Entry 6V01 (electron microscopy, 3.90 A resolution); this record covers chains B and J of the 12 polymer chains in the assembly.

Chain B:
Name: Calmodulin-1
Organism: Homo sapiens
Reference sequence: P0DP23 (CALM1_HUMAN); residue numbers follow UniProt; this construct covers 1-149
Chain sequence (149 residues; numbered 1 to 149; the number before each row is that of its first residue):
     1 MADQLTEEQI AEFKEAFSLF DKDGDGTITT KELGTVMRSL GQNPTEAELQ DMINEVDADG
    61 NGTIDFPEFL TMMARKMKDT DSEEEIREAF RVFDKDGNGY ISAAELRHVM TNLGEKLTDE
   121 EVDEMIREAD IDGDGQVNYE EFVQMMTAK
Not modelled in the structure: 1-5
Swiss-Prot annotation at these positions:
  - binding site (Ca(2+)): Asp21, Asp23, Asp25, Thr27, Glu32, Asp57, Asp59, Asn61, Thr63, Glu68, Asp94, Asp96, Asn98, Tyr100, Glu105, Asp130, Asp132, Asp134, Gln136, Glu141
  - modified residue: Ala2 (N-acetylalanine), Lys22 (N6-acetyllysine), Thr45 (Phosphothreonine), Ser82 (Phosphoserine), Lys95 (N6-acetyllysine), Tyr100 (Phosphotyrosine), Ser102 (Phosphoserine), Thr111 (Phosphothreonine), Lys116 (N6,N6,N6-trimethyllysine), Tyr139 (Phosphotyrosine)
  - cross-link: Lys22 (Glycyl lysine isopeptide (Lys-Gly) (interchain with G-Cter in SUMO2))
  - natural variant: Asn54 (N54I: In CPVT4), Phe90 (F90L: In LQT14), Asn98 (N98S: In CPVT4), Asp130 (D130G: In LQT14), Glu141 (E141G: In LQT14; E141V: In LQT14), Phe142 (F142L: In LQT14)
Small-molecule neighbours: Ca2+ (CA): Asp59, Gly60, Asn61, Gly62, Thr63, Ile64

Chain J:
Name: Potassium voltage-gated channel subfamily KQT member 1
Organism: Homo sapiens
Reference sequence: P51787 (KCNQ1_HUMAN); residue numbers follow UniProt; this construct covers 76-620
Chain sequence (557 residues; row label = number of the first residue in the row):
    75 MASDLGPRPP VSLDPRVSIY STRRPVLART HVQGRVYNFL ERPTGWKCFV YHFAVFLIVL
   135 VCLIFSVLST IEQYAALATG TLFWMEIVLV VFFGTEYVVR LWSAGCRSKY VGLWGRLRFA
   195 RKPISIIDLI VVVASMVVLC VGSKGQVFAT SAIRGIRFLQ ILRMLHVDRQ GGTWRLLGSV
   255 VFIHRQELIT TLYIGFLGLI FSSYFVYLAE KDAVNESGRV EFGSYADALW WGVVTVTTIG
   315 YGDKVPQTWV GKTIASCFSV FAISFFALPA GILGSGFALK VQQKQRQKHF NRQIPAAASL
   375 IQTAWRCYAA ENPDSSTWKI YIRKAPRSHT LLSPSPKPKK SVVVKKKKFK LDKDNGVTPG
   435 EKMLTVPHIT CDPPEERRLD HFSVDGYDSS VRKSPTLLEV SMPHFMRTNS FAEDLDLEGE
   495 TLLTPITHIS QLREHHRATI KVIRRMQYFV AKKKFQQARK PYDVRDVIEQ YSQGHLNLMV
   555 RIKELQRRLD QSIGKPSLFI SVSEKSKDRG SNTIGARLNR VEDKVTQLDQ RLALITDMLH
   615 QLLSLHSNSL EVLFQGP
Not modelled in the structure: 75-103, 219-224, 388-505, 538-541, 563-631
Construct notes: initiating methionine (75); expression tag (621-631)
Swiss-Prot annotation at these positions:
  - region: Met238 to Gly246 (Interaction with KCNE3), Ala370 to Tyr382 (Interaction with CALM), Lys515 to Phe529 (Interaction with CALM), Pro535 to Leu572 (Interaction with KCNE1 C-terminus), Ile588 to Leu616 (Interaction with AKAP9), Gly589 to His620 (C-terminal assembly domain (tetramerization))
  - binding site (a 1,2-diacyl-sn-glycero-3-phospho-(1D-myo-inositol-4,5-bisphosphate)): Gln244
  - modified residue (Phosphoserine): Ser407, Ser409
  - glycosylation: Asn289 (N-linked (GlcNAc...) asparagine)
  - natural variant: Tyr111 (Y111C: In LQT1; uncertain significance), Glu115 (E115G: In LQT1), Pro117 (P117L: In LQT1; uncertain significance), Cys122 (C122Y: In LQT1), Phe127 (F127L: In LQT1; uncertain significance), Val133 (V133I: In LQT1), Leu134 (L134P: In LQT1; uncertain significance), Cys136 (C136F: In LQT1), Leu137 (L137F: In LQT1; uncertain significance), Ser140 (S140G: In ATFB3), Thr144 (T144A: In LQT1; uncertain significance), Glu146 (E146K: In LQT1; uncertain significance), 154 further natural variant entries in UniProt
  - mutagenesis: Arg231 (R231A: Strongly inhibits SLC5A3 transporter activity), Val324 (V324L: Has a voltage-gated potassium channel activity. Inhibition of voltage-gated potassium channel activity by KCNE4), Lys326 (K326R: Has a voltage-gated potassium channel activity. Disrupts KCNE4-mediated voltage-gated potassium channel activity inhibition), Thr327 (T327V: Has a voltage-gated potassium channel activity. Disrupts KCNE4-mediated voltage-gated potassium channel activity inhibition), Ile328 (I328L: Has a voltage-gated potassium channel activity. Inhibition of voltage-gated potassium channel activity by KCNE4), Ser338 (S338C: Inhibits voltage-gated potassium channel activity), Phe340 (F340C: Inhibits voltage-gated potassium channel activity), Ile375 (I375D: Reduced protein expression, probably due to misfolding and proteasomal degradation. No detectable electrophysiological activity. Reduced electrophysiological activity in the presence of KCNE1), Val516 (V516D: Reduced protein expression, probably due to misfolding and proteasomal degradation. Significantly reduced electrophysiological activity ...), Lys526 (K526N: Decreased interaction with PIP2 and calmodulin/CALM in the presence of calcium. Insensitive to gating modulation by calcified CALM. Impaired IKS current ...), Lys527 (K527N: Decreased interaction with PIP2 and calmodulin/CALM in the presence of calcium. Decreased interaction with PIP2 and CALM in the presence of calcium; when associated with N-526 ...), Gly589 (G589M: No effect), 4 further mutagenesis entries in UniProt
Small-molecule neighbours: PtdIns(4,5)P2 (PT5; [(2R)-1-octadecanoyloxy-3-[oxidanyl-[(1R,2R,3S,4R,5R,6S)-2,3,6-tris(oxidanyl)-4,5-diphosphonooxy-cyclohexyl]oxy-phospho ryl]oxy-propan-2-yl] (8Z)-icosa-5,8,11,14-tetraenoate): Tyr111, Arg116, Arg181, Lys183, Tyr184, Arg195, Lys196, Pro197, Ile201, Leu239, Gln244, Gly245, Trp248, Arg249

Chain B / chain J interface:
Pairs across the interface (5):
  Arg91(B) - Arg555(J)
  Arg91(B) - Glu558(J)  salt bridge
  Asp96(B) - Lys557(J)
  Asn98(B) - Arg561(J)
  Tyr139(B) - Glu558(J)
Also at the interface, not in a pair above, chain B (5 interface residues in all): Gly97

Overview:
Chain B and chain J form an interface of 5 and 4 residues respectively; the contacts include 1 salt bridge.
Its one salt-bridged contact is Arg91(B)-Glu558(J). Chain B binds Ca2+. Bound to chain J: PtdIns(4,5)P2.
Here chain B is Calmodulin-1 and chain J is Potassium voltage-gated channel subfamily KQT member 1, both from
Homo sapiens. Entry 6V01 (structure of human KCNQ1-KCNE3-CaM complex with PIP2) was determined by electron
microscopy together with 6UZZ and 6V00 from the same study.
